7QN5 - chains A and E of the 7 polymer chains in the assembly; structure by electron microscopy, 2.50 A resolution.

[Chain A]
Name: Gamma-aminobutyric acid receptor subunit alpha-4
Source organism: Homo sapiens
UniProtKB: P48169 (GBRA4_HUMAN); residues 1-554 here = UniProt positions 1-554
Chain sequence (554 residues; row label = number of the first residue in the row):
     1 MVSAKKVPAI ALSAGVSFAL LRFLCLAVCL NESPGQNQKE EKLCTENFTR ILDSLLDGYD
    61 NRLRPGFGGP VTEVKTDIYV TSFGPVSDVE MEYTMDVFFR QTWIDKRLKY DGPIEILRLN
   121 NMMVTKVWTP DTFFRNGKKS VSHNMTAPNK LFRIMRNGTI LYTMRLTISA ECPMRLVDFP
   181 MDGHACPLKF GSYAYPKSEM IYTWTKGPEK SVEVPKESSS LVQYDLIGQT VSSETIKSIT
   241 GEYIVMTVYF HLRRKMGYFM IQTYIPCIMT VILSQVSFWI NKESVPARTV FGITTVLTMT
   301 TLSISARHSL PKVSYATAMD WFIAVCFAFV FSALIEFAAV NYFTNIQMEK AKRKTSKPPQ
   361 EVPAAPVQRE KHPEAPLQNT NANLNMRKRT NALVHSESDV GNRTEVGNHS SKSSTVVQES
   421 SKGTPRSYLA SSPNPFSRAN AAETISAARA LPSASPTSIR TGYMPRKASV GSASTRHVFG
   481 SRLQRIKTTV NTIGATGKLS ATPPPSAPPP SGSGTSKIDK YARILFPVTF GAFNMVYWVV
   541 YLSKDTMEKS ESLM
Disordered / not traced: 1-45, 351-514, 545-554
Curated features (UniProtKB/Swiss-Prot):
  - binding site (4-aminobutanoate): Arg100, Thr163
  - glycosylation (N-linked (GlcNAc...) asparagine): Asn47, Asn144, Asn157
  - natural variant: Ser516 (S516R: In a breast cancer sample)
Cystine bridges: Cys172-Cys186
Covalently attached groups: N-acetylglucosamine (NAG) linked to Asn144, Asn157
Residues lining bound ligands: 1,2-dipalmitoyl-sn-glycero-3-phosphate (PX6): Ala328, Phe329, Ser332, Ile335, Glu336, Ala339, Phe343, Gln347, Ser516, Lys517, Ile518, Tyr521, Leu525, Phe526, Thr529
What the authors report for this chain:
  - specificity-determining residues: Arg135 (proposed by the authors, not directly observed)

[Chain E]
Name: Gamma-aminobutyric acid receptor subunit delta
Source organism: Homo sapiens
UniProtKB: O14764 (GBRD_HUMAN); numbering as in UniProt (aligned over 1-452)
Chain sequence (472 residues; numbered 1 to 472; the number before each row is that of its first residue):
     1 MDAPARLLAP LLLLCAQQLR GTRAMNDIGD YVGSNLEISW LPNLDGLIAG YARNFRPGIG
    61 GPPVNVALAL EVASIDHISE ANMEYTMTVF LHQSWRDSRL SYNHTNETLG LDSRFVDKLW
   121 LPDTFIVNAK SAWFHDVTVE NKLIRLQPDG VILYSIRITS TVACDMDLAK YPMDEQECML
   181 DLESYGYSSE DIVYYWSESQ EHIHGLDKLQ LAQFTITSYR FTTELMNFKS AGQFPRLSLH
   241 FHLRRNRGVY IIQSYMPSVL LVAMSWVSFW ISQAAVPARV SLGITTVLTM TTLMVSARSS
   301 LPRASAIKAL DVYFWICYVF VFAALVEYAF AHFNADYRKK QKAKVKVSRP RAEMDVRNAI
   361 VLFSLSAAGV TQELAISRRQ RRVPGNLMGS YRSVGVETGE TKKEGAARSG GQGGIRARLR
   421 PIDADTIDIY ARAVFPAAFA AVNVIYWAAY AMGGSGGSGG SGKTETSQVA PA
Disordered / not traced: 1-41, 337-423, 452-472
Sequence notes: expression tag (453-472)
Curated features (UniProtKB/Swiss-Prot):
  - modified residue: Ser390 (Phosphoserine)
  - glycosylation (N-linked (GlcNAc...) asparagine): Asn103, Asn106
  - natural variant: Glu177 (E177A: In GEFSP5), Arg220 (R220C: In GEFSP5; uncertain significance; R220H: Reduced receptor current amplitudes), Val370 (V370I: Found in a patient with childhood onset epileptic encephalopathy; uncertain significance)
Cystine bridges: Cys164-Cys178
Covalently attached groups: N-acetylglucosamine (NAG) linked to Asn65, Asn103
What the authors report for this chain:
  - specificity-determining residues: Glu71, His92 (proposed by the authors, not directly observed)

[How chain A and chain E interact]
Residue-residue contacts - 77 pairs, chain A then chain E:
  Asn61(A) - Arg114(E)
  Arg62(A) - Leu44(E)
  Arg62(A) - Asp45(E)  salt bridge
  Arg62(A) - Phe115(E)
  Arg62(A) - Lys118(E)
  Glu90(A) - His77(E)  salt bridge
  Thr125(A) - Arg114(E)  hydrogen bond (backbone-side chain)
  Val127(A) - Arg114(E)  hydrogen bond (backbone-side chain)
  Thr129(A) - Arg114(E)  hydrogen bond
  Asp131(A) - Val139(E)
  Thr132(A) - Val137(E)
  Thr132(A) - Thr138(E)  hydrogen bond (backbone-side chain)
  Phe133(A) - Val137(E)
  Phe133(A) - Asn141(E)
  Phe133(A) - Arg157(E)
  Phe134(A) - Val137(E)  hydrophobic
  Phe134(A) - Arg157(E)  hydrogen bond (backbone-side chain)
  Arg135(A) - Arg157(E)  hydrogen bond (backbone-side chain)
  Gly137(A) - His135(E)
  Gly137(A) - Arg157(E)  hydrogen bond (backbone-side chain)
  Lys138(A) - Asp76(E)  salt bridge
  Lys138(A) - His77(E)
  Lys138(A) - Trp133(E)
  Lys138(A) - His135(E)
  Lys139(A) - Trp133(E)
  Ser140(A) - Val137(E)
  Met164(A) - Thr138(E)
  Leu166(A) - Thr138(E)
  Glu171(A) - Ser74(E)  hydrogen bond
  Tyr193(A) - Phe90(E)  hydrophobic
  Tyr193(A) - Asn141(E)  hydrogen bond (side chain-backbone)
  Tyr193(A) - Lys142(E)
  Tyr193(A) - Leu143(E)
  Tyr193(A) - Ser155(E)  hydrogen bond
  Tyr193(A) - Ile156(E)  hydrogen bond (side chain-backbone)
  Tyr193(A) - Arg157(E)  hydrogen bond (side chain-backbone)
  Ala194(A) - Leu143(E)  hydrophobic
  Ala194(A) - Arg145(E)  hydrogen bond (backbone-side chain)
  Pro196(A) - Arg145(E)
  Ile239(A) - Glu71(E)
  Ile239(A) - His92(E)
  Ile239(A) - Ile203(E)  hydrophobic
  Thr240(A) - His92(E)
  Thr240(A) - Leu143(E)
  Thr240(A) - Arg145(E)
  Tyr243(A) - Arg145(E)  hydrogen bond
  Val285(A) - Ala275(E)  hydrophobic
  Val285(A) - Ala278(E)  hydrophobic
  Pro286(A) - Pro277(E)  hydrophobic
  Pro286(A) - Ala278(E)  hydrophobic
  Thr289(A) - Ala278(E)
  Ile293(A) - Leu282(E)  hydrophobic
  Ile293(A) - Thr285(E)
  Val296(A) - Met264(E)  hydrophobic
  Leu297(A) - Thr289(E)
  Thr300(A) - Pro257(E)
  Ser303(A) - Gln253(E)
  Ser303(A) - Met256(E)
  Arg307(A) - Val249(E)
  Arg307(A) - Gln253(E)
  Lys312(A) - Ala212(E)
  Lys312(A) - Tyr250(E)
  Val313(A) - Ala212(E)
  Ser314(A) - Asn246(E)
  Ser314(A) - Val249(E)  hydrogen bond (backbone-backbone)
  Tyr315(A) - Val249(E)
  Ala316(A) - Val249(E)  hydrophobic
  Phe327(A) - Leu260(E)  hydrophobic
  Phe331(A) - Ala263(E)  hydrophobic
  Leu334(A) - Met264(E)  hydrophobic
  Ala338(A) - Val267(E)  hydrophobic
  Asn341(A) - Trp270(E)
  Asn341(A) - Ile271(E)
  Asn341(A) - Ser272(E)  hydrogen bond (side chain-backbone)
  Tyr342(A) - Trp270(E)
  Tyr342(A) - Arg432(E)
  Asn345(A) - Ser272(E)
Other interface residues (no listed pair), chain A (56 interface residues in all): Asp60, Phe67, Val124, Pro130, Val141, Ser142, Tyr195, Ser238, Ile304, Asp320, Ile335
Other interface residues (no listed pair), chain E (57 interface residues in all): Ala69, Leu109, Gly110, Leu111, Asp112, Asp136, Leu153, Ser199, Gln213, Gly248, Leu261, Ser281

[Overview]
56 residues of chain A and 57 residues of chain E are in contact, with 16 hydrogen bonds and 3 salt bridges.
Polar pairs include Arg62(A)-Asp45(E), Glu90(A)-His77(E) and Lys138(A)-Asp76(E). Ligands of chain A:
1,2-dipalmitoyl-sn-glycero-3-phosphate. Covalently linked N-acetylglucosamine: at Asn144(A) and Asn157(A). The
paper reports specificity determinants Arg135(A) and Glu71(E) among others.
Chain A is Gamma-aminobutyric acid receptor subunit alpha-4 and chain E is Gamma-aminobutyric acid receptor
subunit delta, both from Homo sapiens; the structure, Cryo-EM structure of human full-length extrasynaptic
alpha4beta3delta GABA(A)R in complex with nanobody Nb25, was determined by electron microscopy (same
publication as 7QN6, 7QN7, 7QN8, 7QN9, 7QNA, 7QNB and 3 further entries).
